PDB entry 6P6F | electron microscopy, 4.50 A resolution (low resolution: residue-level contacts below are approximate; hydrogen-bond / salt-bridge calls are withheld) | chains A and B

== Chain A ==
Molecule: I53-50A.1NT1
From: synthetic construct
Notes: fragment: fusion of BG505 SOSIP.664 + GSG linker + I53-50A
Amino-acid sequence (898 residues; numbered -4 to 893; the number before each row is that of its first residue; numbers below 1 keep their minus sign (Met-4 is residue -4)):
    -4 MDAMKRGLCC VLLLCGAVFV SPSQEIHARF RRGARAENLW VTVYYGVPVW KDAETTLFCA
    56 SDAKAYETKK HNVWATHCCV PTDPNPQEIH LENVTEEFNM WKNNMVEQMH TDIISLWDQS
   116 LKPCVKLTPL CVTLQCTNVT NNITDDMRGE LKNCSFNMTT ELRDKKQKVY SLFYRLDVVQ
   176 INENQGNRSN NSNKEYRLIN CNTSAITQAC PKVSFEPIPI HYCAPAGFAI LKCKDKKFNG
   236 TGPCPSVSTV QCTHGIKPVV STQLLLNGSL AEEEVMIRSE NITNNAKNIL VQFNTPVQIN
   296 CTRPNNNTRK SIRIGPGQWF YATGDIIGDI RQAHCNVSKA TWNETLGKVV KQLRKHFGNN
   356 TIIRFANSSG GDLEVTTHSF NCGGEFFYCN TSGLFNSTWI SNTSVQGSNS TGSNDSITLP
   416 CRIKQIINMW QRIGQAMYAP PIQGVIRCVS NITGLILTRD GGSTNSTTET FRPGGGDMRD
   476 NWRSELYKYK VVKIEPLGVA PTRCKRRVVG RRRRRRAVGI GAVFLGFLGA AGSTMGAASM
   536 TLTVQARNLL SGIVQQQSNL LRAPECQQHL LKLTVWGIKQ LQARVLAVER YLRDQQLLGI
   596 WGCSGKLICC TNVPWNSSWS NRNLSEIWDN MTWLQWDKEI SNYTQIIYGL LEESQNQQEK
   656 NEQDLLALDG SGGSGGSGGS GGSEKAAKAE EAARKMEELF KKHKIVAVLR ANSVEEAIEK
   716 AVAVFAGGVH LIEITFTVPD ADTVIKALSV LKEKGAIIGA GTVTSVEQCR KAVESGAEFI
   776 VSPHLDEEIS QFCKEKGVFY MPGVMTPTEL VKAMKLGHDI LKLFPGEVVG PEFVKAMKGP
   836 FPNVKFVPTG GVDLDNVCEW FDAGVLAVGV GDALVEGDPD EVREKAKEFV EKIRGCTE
Disordered / not traced: -4 to 690, 892-893
Disulfide bonds: Cys853-Cys891

== Chain B ==
Molecule: I53-50B.4PT1
From: synthetic construct
Amino-acid sequence (167 residues; numbered 1 to 167; the number before each row is that of its first residue):
     1 MNQHSHKDHE TVRIAVVRAR WHAEIVDACV SAFEAAMRDI GGDRFAVDVF DVPGAYEIPL
    61 HARTLAETGR YGAVLGTAFV VNGGIYRHEF VASAVINGMM NVQLNTGVPV LSAVLTPHNY
   121 DKSKAHTLLF LALFAVKGME AARACVEILA AREKIAAGSL EHHHHHH
Disordered / not traced: 1-5, 156-167

== How chain A and chain B interact ==
Contacting residue pairs (21):
  Val709(A) with Val136(B)
  Ile713(A) with Leu129(B); Ala132(B); Val136(B)
  Glu714(A) with Leu129(B)
  Val717(A) with Ala125(B); Leu128(B); Leu129(B)
  Phe720(A) with Leu128(B)
  Ala721(A) with Lys124(B)
  Thr738(A) with Met139(B)
  Lys741(A) with Asp39(B); Met139(B)
  Ala742(A) with Ala132(B); Val136(B); Met139(B)
  Val745(A) with Leu131(B); Ala132(B); Ala135(B)
  Leu746(A) with Leu128(B)
  Lys749(A) with Leu128(B)
Interface residues without a listed pair, chain A (15 interface residues in all): Glu710, Leu743, Arg878
Interface residues without a listed pair, chain B (11 interface residues in all): Leu133

== Overview ==
The interface between chain A and chain B involves 15 residues on one side and 11 on the other.
Here chain A is I53-50A.1NT1 and chain B is I53-50B.4PT1, both from synthetic construct. Entry 6P6F (BG505
sosip-I53-50NP) was determined by electron microscopy.
